Entry 6O2T (electron microscopy, 4.10 A resolution (low resolution: residue-level contacts below are approximate; hydrogen-bond / salt-bridge calls are withheld)); this record covers chains 1Z and 3M of the 104 polymer chains in the assembly.

Chain 1Z:
Molecule: Tubulin beta chain
Source organism: Sus scrofa
UniProt: P02554 (TBB_PIG); the author numbering skips numbers that UniProt does not, so the offset changes along the chain: 1-44 = UniProt 1-44; 47-360 = UniProt 45-358; 369-455 = UniProt 359-445
Amino-acid sequence (445 residues; numbered 1 to 455; 10 numbers in that range are skipped by the numbering (no residue carries them; nothing is unmodelled there); the number before each row is that of its first residue):
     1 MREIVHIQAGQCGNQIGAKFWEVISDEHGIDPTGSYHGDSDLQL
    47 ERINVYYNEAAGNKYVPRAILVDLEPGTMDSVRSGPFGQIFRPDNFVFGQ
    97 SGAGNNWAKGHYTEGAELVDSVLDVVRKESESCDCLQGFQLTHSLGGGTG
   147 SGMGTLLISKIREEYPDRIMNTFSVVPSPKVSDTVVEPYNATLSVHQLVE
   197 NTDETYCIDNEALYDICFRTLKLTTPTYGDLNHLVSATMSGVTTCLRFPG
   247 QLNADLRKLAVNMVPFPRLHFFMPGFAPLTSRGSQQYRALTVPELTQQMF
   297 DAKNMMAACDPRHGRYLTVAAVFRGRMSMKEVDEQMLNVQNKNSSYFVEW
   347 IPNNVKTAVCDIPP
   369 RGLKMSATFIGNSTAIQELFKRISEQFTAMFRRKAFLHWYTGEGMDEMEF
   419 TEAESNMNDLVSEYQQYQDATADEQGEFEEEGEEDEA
Unresolved in the structure: 440-455
Swiss-Prot annotation at these positions:
  - motif: M1 to I4 (MREI motif)
  - binding site (GTP): Q11, E71, S140, G144, T145, G146, N206, N228
  - binding site (Mg(2+)): E71
  - modified residue: S40 (Phosphoserine), K60 (N6-acetyllysine), S174 (Phosphoserine), T287 (Phosphothreonine), T292 (Phosphothreonine), R320 (Omega-N-methylarginine), E448 (5-glutamyl polyglutamate)
  - cross-link (Glycyl lysine isopeptide (Lys-Gly)): K60 (interchain with G-Cter in ubiquitin), K326 (interchain with G-Cter in ubiquitin)
Small-molecule neighbours: GDP (guanosine-5'-diphosphate): G10, Q11, C12, Q15, D69, E71, A99, N101, S140, G143, G144, T145, G146, V171, D179, E183, N206, Y224, L227, N228

Chain 3M:
Molecule: Tubulin alpha-1B chain
Source organism: Sus scrofa
UniProt: Q2XVP4 (TBA1B_PIG); residues 1-451 here = UniProt positions 1-451
Amino-acid sequence (451 residues; row label = number of the first residue in the row):
     1 MRECISIHVGQAGVQIGNACWELYCLEHGIQPDGQMPSDKTIGGGDDSFN
    51 TFFSETGAGKHVPRAVFVDLEPTVIDEVRTGTYRQLFHPEQLITGKEDAA
   101 NNYARGHYTIGKEIIDLVLDRIRKLADQCTGLQGFLVFHSFGGGTGSGFT
   151 SLLMERLSVDYGKKSKLEFSIYPAPQVSTAVVEPYNSILTTHTTLEHSDC
   201 AFMVDNEAIYDICRRNLDIERPTYTNLNRLISQIVSSITASLRFDGALNV
   251 DLTEFQTNLVPYPRIHFPLATYAPVISAEKAYHEQLSVAEITNACFEPAN
   301 QMVKCDPRHGKYMACCLLYRGDVVPKDVNAAIATIKTKRSIQFVDWCPTG
   351 FKVGINYQPPTVVPGGDLAKVQRAVCMLSNTTAIAEAWARLDHKFDLMYA
   401 KRAFVHWYVGEGMEEGEFSEAREDMAALEKDYEEVGVDSVEGEGEEEGEE
   451 Y
Unresolved in the structure: 40-43, 442-451
Swiss-Prot annotation at these positions:
  - motif: M1 to C4 (MREC motif)
  - active site: E254
  - binding site (GTP): G10, Q11, A12, Q15, E71, A99, S140, G143, G144, T145, G146, T179, E183, N206, Y224, N228, L252
  - binding site (Mg(2+)): E71
  - site: Y451 (Involved in polymerization)
  - modified residue: K40 (N6,N6,N6-trimethyllysine), S48 (Phosphoserine), S232 (Phosphoserine), Y282 (3'-nitrotyrosine), R339 (Omega-N-methylarginine), S439 (Phosphoserine), E443 (5-glutamyl polyglutamate), E445 (5-glutamyl polyglutamate), Y451 (3'-nitrotyrosine)
  - cross-link (Glycyl lysine isopeptide (Lys-Gly)): K326 (interchain with G-Cter in ubiquitin), K370 (interchain with G-Cter in ubiquitin)
Small-molecule neighbours:
  - GDP (guanosine-5'-diphosphate): A247, L248, E254
  - GTP (guanosine-5'-triphosphate): G10, Q11, A12, Q15, D69, E71, D98, A99, A100, N101, S140, G142, G143, G144, T145, G146, I171, T179, E183, N206, Y224, L227, N228, I231
Reported in the primary citation:
  - post-translational modification sites: K40

How chain 1Z and chain 3M interact:
Pairs across the interface (7):
  A56(1Z) with H283(3M); E284(3M)
  A57(1Z) with Y282(3M); E284(3M)
  V62(1Z) with H283(3M)
  F87(1Z) with H283(3M)
  R88(1Z) with H283(3M)
Also at the interface, not in a pair above, chain 1Z (8 interface residues in all): E55, K60, I86
Also at the interface, not in a pair above, chain 3M (6 interface residues in all): K280, A281, Q285

In short:
8 residues of chain 1Z and 6 residues of chain 3M are in contact. Ligands of chain 1Z: GDP. Bound to chain 3M:
GDP and GTP. The paper reports a modification site at K40(3M).
Here chain 1Z is Tubulin beta chain and chain 3M is Tubulin alpha-1B chain, both from Sus scrofa. Entry 6O2T
(Acetylated Microtubules) was determined by electron microscopy (same publication as 6O2Q, 6O2R and 6O2S).
